Entry 4R6Z (X-ray diffraction, 2.30 A resolution); this record covers chain A.

# Chain A
Molecule: Potassium channel protein
From: Bacillus cereus ATCC 14579
Reference sequence: Q81HW2 (Q81HW2_BACCR); aligned to UniProt positions 20-109 over residues 20-109 (the alignment contains insertions or deletions, so no single offset holds)
Amino-acid sequence (96 residues; row label = number of the first residue in the row):
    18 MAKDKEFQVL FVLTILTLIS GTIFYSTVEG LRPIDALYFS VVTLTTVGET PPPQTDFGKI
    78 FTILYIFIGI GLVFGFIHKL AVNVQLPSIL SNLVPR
Unresolved in the structure: 18-23, 111-113
Differences from the reference sequence: expression tag (18-19, 110-113); engineered mutation Glu66 (Asp in Q81HW2), Thr67 (Gly in Q81HW2), Pro68 (Asn in Q81HW2), Pro69 (Phe in Q81HW2)
Bound ions: Cs+ site 1: Thr63, Val64; Cs+ site 2: Val64, Gly65
Residues lining bound ligands:
  - glycine (GLY), molecule 1: Ser43, Gly47, Leu48, Pro50
  - glycine (GLY), molecule 2: Glu46, Gly47, Leu48, Gln71
  - glycine (GLY), molecule 3: Leu48, Asp52, Thr67, Pro69
  - glycine (GLY), molecule 4: Pro50, Ile51, Leu54
Reported in the primary citation:
  - conformationally variable residues: Pro68

# In short
Bound to chain A: 4 copies of glycine. Thr63 and Val64 coordinate Cs+ site 1. Val64 and Gly65 coordinate Cs+
site 2. From the paper: conformational variability at Pro68.
Chain A is Potassium channel protein (Bacillus cereus ATCC 14579); the structure, Crystal Structure of CNG
mimicking NaK mutant, NaK-ETPP, Cs+ complex, was determined by X-ray diffraction, deposited together with
4R50, 4R7C, 4R8C, 4RAI and 4RO2.
